Entry 5TYE (X-ray diffraction, 2.05 A resolution); this record covers chains A and T of the 4 polymer chains in the assembly.

# Chain A
Molecule: DNA-directed DNA/RNA polymerase mu
Source organism: Homo sapiens
Notes: EC 2.7.7.7
UniProtKB: Q9NP87 (DPOLM_HUMAN); numbering as in UniProt; present here: 132-397, 410-494
Amino-acid sequence (356 residues; row label = number of the first residue in the row; note: 12 numbers in that range are skipped by the numbering (no residue carries them; nothing is unmodelled there)):
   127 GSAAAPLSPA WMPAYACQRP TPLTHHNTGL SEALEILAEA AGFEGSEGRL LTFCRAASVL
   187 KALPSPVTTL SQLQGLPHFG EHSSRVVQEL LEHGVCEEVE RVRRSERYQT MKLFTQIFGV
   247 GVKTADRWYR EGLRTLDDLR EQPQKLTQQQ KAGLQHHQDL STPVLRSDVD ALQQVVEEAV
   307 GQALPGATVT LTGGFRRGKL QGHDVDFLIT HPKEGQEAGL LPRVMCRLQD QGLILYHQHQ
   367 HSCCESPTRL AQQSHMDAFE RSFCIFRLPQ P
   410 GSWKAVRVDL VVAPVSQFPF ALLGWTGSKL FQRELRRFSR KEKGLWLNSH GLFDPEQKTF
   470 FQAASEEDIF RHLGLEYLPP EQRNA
Disordered / not traced: 127-136, 365-383
Construct notes: expression tag (127-131); conflict Gly-410 (Pro in Q9NP87)
UniProt features mapped onto this chain:
  - region: Arg-323 to Asp-332 (Involved in ssDNA binding)
  - binding site (Mg(2+)): Asp-330, Asp-332, Asp-418
  - site: Gly-433 (Responsible for the low discrimination between dNTP and rNTP)
Glycans and other covalent adducts: 2,3-dihydroxy-1,4-dithiobutane (DTT) linked to Cys-180
Ion coordination: Na+ site 1: Thr-241, Ile-243, Val-246 (shared with 1 residue of chain P); Mg2+ site 1: Asp-330, Asp-332 (together with pyrophosphate) (shared with 1 residue of chain P); Mg2+ site 2: Asp-330, Asp-332, Asp-418 (shared with 2 residues of chain P); Na+ site 2: Asp-330, Asp-332, Asp-418 (shared with 2 residues of chain P)
Ligand contacts: pyrophosphate (PPV): Gly-319, Gly-320, Arg-323, Lys-325, Asp-330, Asp-332
What the authors report for this chain:
  - Mg2+ coordination: Asp-330, Asp-332

# Chain T
Molecule: 9-nt DNA strand
Sequence (9 nucleotides; each row starts with the number of its first residue):
     1 CGGCATACG

# How chain A and chain T interact
Residue-residue contacts - 25 pairs, chain A then chain T:
  Gly-174(A) / DC4(T)  base contact
  Leu-177(A) / DC4(T)  phosphate contact
  Leu-177(A) / DA5(T)  phosphate contact
  Gln-364(A) / DG9(T)  phosphate contact
  Phe-385(A) / DG9(T)  phosphate contact
  Glu-386(A) / DC8(T)  sugar contact
  Glu-386(A) / DG9(T)  hydrogen bond to the phosphate
  Arg-387(A) / DA7(T)  hydrogen bond to the base
  Arg-387(A) / DC8(T)  hydrogen bond to the sugar
  Arg-387(A) / DG9(T)  hydrogen bond to the phosphate
  Phe-389(A) / DG9(T)  sugar contact
  Lys-438(A) / DA5(T)  base contact
  Arg-442(A) / DA5(T)  salt bridge to the phosphate
  Arg-445(A) / DA5(T)  hydrogen bond to the base
  Arg-445(A) / DT6(T)  hydrogen bond to the base
  Arg-446(A) / DC4(T)  sugar contact
  Arg-446(A) / DA5(T)  sugar contact
  Arg-449(A) / DT6(T)  salt bridge to the phosphate
  Lys-450(A) / DG3(T)  hydrogen bond to the phosphate
  Lys-450(A) / DC4(T)  salt bridge to the phosphate
  Leu-456(A) / DT6(T)  sugar contact
  Asn-457(A) / DT6(T)  phosphate contact
  Asn-457(A) / DA7(T)  hydrogen bond to the phosphate
  His-459(A) / DA7(T)  hydrogen bond to the phosphate
  His-459(A) / DC8(T)  salt bridge to the phosphate
Interface residues without a listed pair, chain A (17 interface residues in all): Arg-181

# Overview
Chain A and chain T form an interface of 17 and 7 residues respectively, with 9 hydrogen bonds and 4 salt
bridges. Polar pairs include Arg-387(A)/DA7(T), Arg-445(A)/DA5(T) and Arg-445(A)/DT6(T). Bound to chain A:
pyrophosphate. UniProt lists 3 Mg2+-binding residues on chain A. From the paper: Mg2+ coordination by
Asp-330(A) and Asp-332(A).
Chain A is DNA-directed DNA/RNA polymerase mu (Homo sapiens) and chain T is a 9-nt DNA strand; the structure,
DNA Polymerase Mu Product Complex, 10 mM Mg2+ (60 min), was determined by X-ray diffraction, deposited
together with 5TXX, 5TXZ, 5TYB, 5TYC, 5TYD, 5TYF and 7 further entries.
